Entry 8QZ3 (X-ray diffraction, 2.40 A resolution); this record covers chains B and C of the 5 polymer chains in the assembly.

Chain B:
Name: Potassium channel subfamily K member 10
Source organism: Homo sapiens
UniProtKB: P57789 (KCNKA_HUMAN), isoform P57789-4; numbering as in UniProt (aligned over 75-340)
Chain sequence (274 residues; numbered 74 to 347; the number before each row is that of its first residue):
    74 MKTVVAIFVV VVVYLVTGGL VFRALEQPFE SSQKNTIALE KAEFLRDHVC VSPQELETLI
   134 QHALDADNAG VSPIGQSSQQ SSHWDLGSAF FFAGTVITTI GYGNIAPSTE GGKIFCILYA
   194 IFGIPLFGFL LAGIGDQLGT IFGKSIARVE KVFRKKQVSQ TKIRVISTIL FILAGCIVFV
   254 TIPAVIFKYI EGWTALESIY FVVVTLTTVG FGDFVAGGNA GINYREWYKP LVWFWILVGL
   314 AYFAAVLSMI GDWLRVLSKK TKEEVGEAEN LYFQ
Disordered / not traced: 340-347
Sequence notes: initiating methionine (74); engineered mutation Gln-149 (Asn in P57789), Gln-152 (Asn in P57789), Gln-153 (Asn in P57789); expression tag (341-347)
Ion coordination: K+ site 1: Thr-172, Thr-281 (shared with 2 residues of chain A); K+ site 2: Thr-172, Ile-173, Thr-281, Val-282 (shared with 4 residues of chain A); K+ site 3: Ile-173, Gly-174, Val-282, Gly-283 (shared with 4 residues of chain A); K+ site 4: Gly-174, Tyr-175, Gly-283, Phe-284 (shared with 4 residues of chain A)
UniProt features mapped onto this chain:
  - binding site (K(+)): Val-277
From the paper describing this entry:
  - conformationally variable residues: Lys-107 to Thr-109

Chain C:
Name: Nanobody 67
Source organism: Lama glama
Notes: antibody fragment or engineered binder
Chain sequence (137 residues; numbered 1 to 137; the number before each row is that of its first residue):
     1 QVQLVESGGG LVQAGGSLRL SCAASGRAFS TYVMGWFREA PGKERDFVAT LSRGGAVTYY
    61 ADSVKGRFTI SRDNAKNTVY LQMDSLEPED TAVYYCAARD RLGGAGTATF WGDYDYWGQG
   121 TQVTVSSHHH HHHEPEA
Disordered / not traced: 128-137
Cystine bridges: Cys-22/Cys-96

Chain B / chain C interface:
Residue-residue contacts (26; chain B residue first):
  Gln-106(B) / Leu-102(C)
  Thr-109(B) / Leu-102(C)
  Thr-109(B) / Gly-103(C)
  Thr-109(B) / Gly-104(C)
  Ile-110(B) / Leu-102(C)  hydrophobic
  Leu-112(B) / Tyr-59(C)
  Leu-112(B) / Gly-106(C)
  Leu-112(B) / Thr-107(C)
  Glu-113(B) / Arg-53(C)  salt bridge
  Glu-113(B) / Leu-102(C)
  Glu-113(B) / Gly-103(C)  hydrogen bond (side chain-backbone)
  Glu-113(B) / Gly-104(C)
  Glu-116(B) / Ser-52(C)
  Glu-116(B) / Val-57(C)
  Glu-116(B) / Tyr-59(C)  hydrogen bond
  Glu-116(B) / Gly-104(C)
  Glu-116(B) / Ala-105(C)  hydrogen bond (side chain-backbone)
  Glu-116(B) / Gly-106(C)  hydrogen bond (side chain-backbone)
  Arg-119(B) / Ala-56(C)
  Arg-119(B) / Val-57(C)
  Asp-120(B) / Ser-52(C)  hydrogen bond
  Asp-120(B) / Arg-53(C)
  Asp-120(B) / Gly-54(C)  hydrogen bond (side chain-backbone)
  Asp-120(B) / Gly-55(C)
  Asp-120(B) / Ala-56(C)  hydrogen bond (side chain-backbone)
  Asp-120(B) / Val-57(C)
The authors on this interface:
  - epitope / paratope residues, chain B: Glu-113(B)

Overview:
The interface between chain B and chain C involves 8 residues on one side and 13 on the other; the contacts
include 7 hydrogen bonds and 1 salt bridge. Polar contacts include Glu-113(B)/Arg-53(C), Glu-113(B)/Gly-103(C)
and Glu-116(B)/Tyr-59(C). UniProt lists K+-binding residue Val-277(B) on chain B. From the paper: the
epitope/paratope residue Glu-113(B); conformational variability at Lys-107(B).
Chain B is Potassium channel subfamily K member 10 (Homo sapiens) and chain C is Nanobody 67 (Lama glama); the
structure, Crystal structure of human two pore domain potassium ion channel TREK-2 (K2P10.1) in complex with
an ..., was determined by X-ray diffraction together with 8QZ1, 8QZ2 and 8QZ4 from the same study.
